PDB entry 4J5S | X-ray diffraction, 1.55 A resolution | chain A

[Chain A]
Protein: O-acetyl-ADP-ribose deacetylase 1
Source organism: Homo sapiens
Notes: EC 3.5.1.-
Reference sequence: Q9Y530 (OARD1_HUMAN); residues 14-155 here correspond to UniProt positions 11-152 (UniProt number = residue number - 3)
Amino-acid sequence (146 residues; numbered 10 to 155; the number before each row is that of its first residue):
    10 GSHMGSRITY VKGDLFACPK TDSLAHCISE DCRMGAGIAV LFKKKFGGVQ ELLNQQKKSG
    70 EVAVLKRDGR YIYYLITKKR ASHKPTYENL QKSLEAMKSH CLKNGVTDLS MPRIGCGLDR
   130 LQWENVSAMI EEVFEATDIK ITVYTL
Differences from the reference sequence: expression tag (10-13)
Ligand contacts: borate ion / ZZC: Gly22, Asp23, Leu24, Phe25, Cys36, Ile37, Ser38, Ala45, Gly46, Ile47, Ala48, Leu50, Thr86, Lys87, Pro121, Arg122, Ile123, Gly124, Cys125, Gly126, Leu127, Asp128, Tyr153, Leu155
UniProt features mapped onto this chain:
  - active site: Lys87 (Nucleophile), Asp128 (Proton acceptor)
  - binding site (substrate): Leu24, Arg122 to Asp128, Leu155
What the authors report for this chain:
  - binding site for the ligand ZZC: Lys87, Gly126, Leu127
  - disease-associated variants - R76*: abolished catalytic activity (proposed by the authors, not directly observed)

[Summary]
Ligands of chain A: borate ion / ZZC. Curated annotation (UniProt) lists active-site residues Lys87 and Asp128
and 9 substrate-binding residues. The paper reports a binding site for the ligand ZZC at Lys87, Gly126 and
Leu127; R76* abolishes catalytic activity.
Chain A is O-acetyl-ADP-ribose deacetylase 1 (Homo sapiens); the structure, TARG1 (C6orf130), Terminal
ADP-ribose Glycohydrolase 1 ADP-ribose complex, was determined by X-ray diffraction (same publication as 4J5Q
and 4J5R).
